PDB entry 3IXX | electron microscopy, 15.00 A resolution (very low resolution: no residue pairs are listed; an interface is given only as per-side residue counts) | chains E and J of the 10 polymer chains in the assembly

== Chain E ==
Name: Peptide pr
From: West Nile virus
Notes: fragment: West Nile Virus pr peptide
UniProtKB: Q9WHD2 (Q9WHD2_WNV); residues 1-80 here correspond to UniProt positions 101-180 (UniProt number = residue number + 100)
Chain sequence (80 residues; each row starts with the number of its first residue):
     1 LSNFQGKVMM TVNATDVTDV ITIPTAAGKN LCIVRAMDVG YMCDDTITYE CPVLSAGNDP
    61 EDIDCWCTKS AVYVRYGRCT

== Chain J ==
Name: E53 Fab Fragment (chain L)
From: Mus musculus
Notes: fragment: E53 Fab Fragment; antibody fragment or engineered binder
Chain sequence (215 residues; each row starts with the number of its first residue; a row labelled like 94A-94B holds insertion residues (94A, then the next letters in order)):
     1 QIVLTQSPAI MSASPGEKVT MTCSASSSVS YMHWYQQKSG TSPKIWIYES SKLASGVPVR
    61 FSGSGSGTSY SLTISSMEAE DVATYYCQQW SSHP
94A-94B HP
    95 LTFGAGTKLE LKRADAAPTV SIFPPSSEQL TSGGASVVCF LNNFYPKDIN VKWKIDGSER
   155 QNGVLNSWTD QDSKDSTYSM SSTLTLTKDE YERHNSYTCE ATHKTSTSPI VKSFNRNEC
Unresolved in the structure: 94A-94B

== Chain E / chain J interface ==
At this resolution (15 A) residue pairs are not listed: 8 residues of chain E and 8 of chain J lie at the interface.

== Overview ==
Chain E and chain J each contribute 8 residues to their interface.
Here chain E is Peptide pr (West Nile virus) and chain J is E53 Fab Fragment (chain L) (Mus musculus). Entry
3IXX (The pseudo-atomic structure of West Nile immature virus in complex with Fab fragments of the anti-fusion
...) was determined by electron microscopy together with 3IXY from the same study.
